1WSU - chains A and B of the 7 polymer chains in the assembly; structure by X-ray diffraction, 2.30 A resolution.

# Chain A (and B)
Molecule: Selenocysteine-specific elongation factor
Organism: Moorella thermoacetica
Notes: fragment: SECIS binding domain; chain B of this document is another copy of the same molecule, construct and numbering; everything in this record applies to it too
UniProtKB: Q46455 (SELB_MOOTH); numbering as in UniProt (aligned over 512-634)
Sequence (124 residues; each row starts with the number of its first residue):
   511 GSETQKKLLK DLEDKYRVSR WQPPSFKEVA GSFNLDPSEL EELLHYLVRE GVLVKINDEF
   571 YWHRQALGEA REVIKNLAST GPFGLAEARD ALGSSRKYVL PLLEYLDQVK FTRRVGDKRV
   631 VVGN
Sequence notes: cloning artifact (511)

# Chain A / chain B interface
Contacting residue pairs - 21 pairs, chain A then chain B:
  Lys-520(A) / Asn-586(B)
  Asp-524(A) / Val-583(B)
  Asp-524(A) / Asn-586(B)
  Arg-527(A) / Arg-530(B)  hydrogen bond (backbone-side chain)
  Arg-527(A) / Glu-579(B)  salt bridge
  Arg-527(A) / Glu-582(B)
  Arg-527(A) / Val-583(B)
  Val-528(A) / Arg-530(B)  hydrogen bond (backbone-side chain)
  Val-528(A) / Ala-601(B)
  Arg-530(A) / Arg-527(B)  hydrogen bond (side chain-backbone)
  Arg-530(A) / Val-528(B)  hydrogen bond (side chain-backbone)
  Arg-530(A) / Arg-530(B)
  Gln-575(A) / Gln-575(B)
  Gln-575(A) / Glu-579(B)
  Glu-579(A) / Arg-527(B)  salt bridge
  Glu-579(A) / Gln-575(B)  hydrogen bond
  Glu-582(A) / Arg-527(B)
  Val-583(A) / Arg-527(B)
  Asn-586(A) / Lys-520(B)
  Asn-586(A) / Asp-524(B)
  Ala-601(A) / Val-528(B)
Interface residues without a listed pair, chain A (16 interface residues in all): Lys-517, Trp-531, His-573, Thr-590, Leu-602
Interface residues without a listed pair, chain B (16 interface residues in all): Lys-517, Trp-531, His-573, Thr-590, Leu-602

# Overview
Chain A and chain B each contribute 16 residues to their interface; the contacts include 5 hydrogen bonds and
2 salt bridges. Polar pairs include Arg-527(A)/Glu-579(B), Arg-527(A)/Arg-530(B) and Val-528(A)/Arg-530(B).
Both chains are Selenocysteine-specific elongation factor (Moorella thermoacetica). Entry 1WSU (C-terminal
domain of elongation factor selB complexed with SECIS RNA) was determined by X-ray diffraction.
